PDB entry 9MUK | X-ray diffraction, 1.97 A resolution | chains A and B

Chain A (and B):
Protein: 23S rRNA methyltransferase
Source organism: Thermus thermophilus HB27
Notes: EC 2.1.1.-; chain B of this document is another copy of the same molecule, construct and numbering; everything in this record applies to it too
UniProt: Q72GY4 (Q72GY4_THET2); residue numbers follow UniProt; this construct covers 1-260
Sequence (280 residues; row label = number of the first residue in the row; numbers below 1 keep their minus sign (Met-19 is residue -19)):
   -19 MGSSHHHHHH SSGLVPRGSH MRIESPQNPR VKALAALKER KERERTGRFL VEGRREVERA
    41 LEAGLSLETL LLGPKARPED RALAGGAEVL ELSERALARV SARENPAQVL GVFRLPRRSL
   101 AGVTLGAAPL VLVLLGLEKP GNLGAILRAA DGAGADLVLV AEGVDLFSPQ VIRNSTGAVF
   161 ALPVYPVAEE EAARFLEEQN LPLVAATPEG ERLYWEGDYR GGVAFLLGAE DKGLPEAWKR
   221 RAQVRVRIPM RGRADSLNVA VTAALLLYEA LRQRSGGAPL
Unresolved in the structure: -19 to 0 (chain B: -19 to -1)
Sequence notes: initiating methionine (-19); expression tag (-18 to 0)
Reported in the primary citation:
  - conformationally variable residues (side-chain flip): Pro188
  - catalytic residues: Ser236 (proposed by the authors, not directly observed)
  - mutagenesis - K18A, E84A, N85A: unchanged catalytic activity
  - mutagenesis - R35A, R39A, R83A, R153A, N154A, T156A, S236A: decreased catalytic activity
  - mutagenesis - N122A, R128A, D235A, N238A: abolished catalytic activity

Chain A / chain B interface:
Contacting residue pairs (68):
  Arg35(A) - Ala234(B)
  Arg39(A) - Arg233(B)
  Arg39(A) - Ala234(B)
  Glu42(A) - Arg233(B)
  Ala43(A) - Arg233(B)
  Arg128(A) - Glu210(B)  salt bridge
  Arg128(A) - Ser236(B)  hydrogen bond (side chain-backbone)
  Arg128(A) - Leu237(B)
  Arg128(A) - Asn238(B)
  Ala129(A) - Leu237(B)
  Asp131(A) - Gly232(B)
  Asp131(A) - Ala234(B)
  Gly132(A) - Pro229(B)
  Gly132(A) - Met230(B)
  Gly132(A) - Arg231(B)  hydrogen bond (backbone-backbone)
  Ala133(A) - Arg231(B)  hydrogen bond (backbone-side chain)
  Gly134(A) - Arg231(B)
  Ala161(A) - Arg233(B)  hydrogen bond (backbone-side chain)
  Tyr194(A) - Tyr248(B)
  Trp195(A) - Tyr248(B)
  Trp195(A) - Leu251(B)  hydrophobic
  Trp195(A) - Arg252(B)
  Ile228(A) - Tyr248(B)  hydrophobic
  Pro229(A) - Gly132(B)
  Pro229(A) - Tyr248(B)  hydrogen bond (backbone-side chain)
  Met230(A) - Gly132(B)
  Met230(A) - Tyr248(B)
  Arg231(A) - Asp131(B)
  Arg231(A) - Gly132(B)  hydrogen bond (backbone-backbone)
  Arg231(A) - Ala133(B)
  Arg231(A) - Leu251(B)
  Gly232(A) - Asp131(B)  hydrogen bond (backbone-backbone)
  Arg233(A) - Arg39(B)  hydrogen bond (side chain-backbone)
  Arg233(A) - Glu42(B)  salt bridge
  Arg233(A) - Ala43(B)
  Arg233(A) - Asp131(B)  hydrogen bond (backbone-side chain)
  Arg233(A) - Ala161(B)
  Ala234(A) - Asp131(B)  hydrogen bond (backbone-side chain)
  Ala234(A) - Thr156(B)
  Ser236(A) - Arg128(B)  hydrogen bond (backbone-side chain)
  Leu237(A) - Arg128(B)
  Leu237(A) - Tyr248(B)
  Asn238(A) - Arg128(B)
  Val241(A) - Ala244(B)  hydrophobic
  Ala244(A) - Val241(B)  hydrophobic
  Ala244(A) - Leu245(B)
  Leu245(A) - Ala244(B)
  Leu245(A) - Tyr248(B)  hydrophobic
  Tyr248(A) - Tyr194(B)
  Tyr248(A) - Trp195(B)
  Tyr248(A) - Ile228(B)  hydrophobic
  Tyr248(A) - Pro229(B)  hydrogen bond (side chain-backbone)
  Tyr248(A) - Met230(B)  hydrogen bond
  Tyr248(A) - Leu245(B)  hydrophobic
  Glu249(A) - Arg252(B)
  Leu251(A) - Trp195(B)  hydrophobic
  Leu251(A) - Pro229(B)  hydrophobic
  Leu251(A) - Arg231(B)
  Arg252(A) - Trp195(B)
  Arg252(A) - Glu249(B)
  Arg252(A) - Arg252(B)
  Ser255(A) - Trp195(B)
  Ser255(A) - Leu260(B)
  Gly256(A) - Leu260(B)
  Gly257(A) - Leu260(B)
  Leu260(A) - Ser255(B)
  Leu260(A) - Gly256(B)
  Leu260(A) - Gly257(B)
Other interface residues (no listed pair), chain A (35 interface residues in all): Asp235
Other interface residues (no listed pair), chain B (36 interface residues in all): Ala129, Gly134, Asp235

Overview:
Chain A and chain B form an interface of 35 and 36 residues respectively; the contacts include 13 hydrogen
bonds and 2 salt bridges. Polar pairs include Arg128(A)-Glu210(B), Arg233(A)-Glu42(B) and Arg128(A)-Ser236(B).
From the paper: the catalytic residue Ser236(A); R35A, R39A and R83A of chain A, among others, reduce
catalytic activity; 14 substitutions were tested in all.
Chain A and chain B are both 23S rRNA methyltransferase (Thermus thermophilus HB27); the structure, RlmR 23S
rRNA methyltransferase from Thermus thermophilus, was determined by X-ray diffraction together with 9H1K and
9MUJ from the same study.
